Entry 9H7V (electron microscopy, 2.60 A resolution); this record covers chains BE and BG of the 27 polymer chains in the assembly.

== Chain BE ==
Molecule: Baseplate hub
From: Haloferax tailed virus 1
Reference sequence: A0A410N6T6 (A0A410N6T6_HFTV1); residues 1-954 here = UniProt positions 1-954
Chain sequence (954 residues; row label = number of the first residue in the row):
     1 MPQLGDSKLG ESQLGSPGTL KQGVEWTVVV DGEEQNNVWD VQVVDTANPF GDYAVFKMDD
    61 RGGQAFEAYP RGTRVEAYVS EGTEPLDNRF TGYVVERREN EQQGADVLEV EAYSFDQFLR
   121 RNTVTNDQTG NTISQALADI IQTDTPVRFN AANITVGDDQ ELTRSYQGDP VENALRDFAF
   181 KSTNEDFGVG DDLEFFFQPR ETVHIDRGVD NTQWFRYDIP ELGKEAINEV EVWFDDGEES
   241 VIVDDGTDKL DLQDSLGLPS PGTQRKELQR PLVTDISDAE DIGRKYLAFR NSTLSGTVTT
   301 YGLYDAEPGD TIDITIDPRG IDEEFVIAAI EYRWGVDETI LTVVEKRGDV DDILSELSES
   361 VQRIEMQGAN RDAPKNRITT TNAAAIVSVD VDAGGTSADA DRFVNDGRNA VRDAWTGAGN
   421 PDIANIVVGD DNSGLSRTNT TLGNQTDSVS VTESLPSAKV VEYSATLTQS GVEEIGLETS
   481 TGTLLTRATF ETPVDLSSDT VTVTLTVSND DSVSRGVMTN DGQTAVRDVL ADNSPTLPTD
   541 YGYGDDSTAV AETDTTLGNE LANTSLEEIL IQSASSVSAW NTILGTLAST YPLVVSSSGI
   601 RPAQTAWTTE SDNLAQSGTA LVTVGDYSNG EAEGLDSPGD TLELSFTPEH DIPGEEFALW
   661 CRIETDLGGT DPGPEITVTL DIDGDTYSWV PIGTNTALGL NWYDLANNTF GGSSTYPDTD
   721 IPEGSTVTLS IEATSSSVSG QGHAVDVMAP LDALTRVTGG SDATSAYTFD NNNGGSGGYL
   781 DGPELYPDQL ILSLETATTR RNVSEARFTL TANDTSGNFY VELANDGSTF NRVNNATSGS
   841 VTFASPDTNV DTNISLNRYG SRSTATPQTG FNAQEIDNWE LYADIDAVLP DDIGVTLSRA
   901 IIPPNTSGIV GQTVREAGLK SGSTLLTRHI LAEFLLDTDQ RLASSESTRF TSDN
Not modelled in the structure: 1
Bound ions: Mg2+ site 1: S7 (shared with 1 residue of chain BI); Mg2+ site 2: G18 (shared with 3 residues of chain BI); Mg2+ site 3: D45, D52; Mg2+ site 4: T46, F50, D52, D116; K+ site 1: F180, T183 (shared with 1 residue of chain BF); Mg2+ site 5: V389, D401; Mg2+ site 6: E453, A531; K+ site 2: D528, N533, S534; Mg2+ site 7: E610, S611, S628, E631, D746; Mg2+ site 8: G618, D636, S637, D640; Mg2+ site 9: N707, D718; K+ site 3: D891 (shared with 1 residue of chain BD)

== Chain BG ==
Molecule: Tail fiber protein gp42
From: Haloferax tailed virus 1
Reference sequence: A0A410N721 (A0A410N721_HFTV1); numbering as in UniProt (aligned over 1-285)
Chain sequence (285 residues; each row starts with the number of its first residue):
     1 MADTTIIDAV VFPQDDGTGV SNGDEDYDSA GYLASLARYA GDGSYVGGDS TGSPTLQFAN
    61 IDTANEEVDI QPGHAFILES GHIVQSGSQK TYDTNLPDSV PYVVILPSSV TNVPLDTDVD
   121 NDVWLAVDPT SNDSVYIRSG NGLSAPSDPS VKLGTVNSST GSTTRPNDLA DHSVDALNAT
   181 TIDASDTVTG DTVDATTTLT DAAGVSHTGE LEDINHGSKH EDGGSDEISV GGLSGDLADP
   241 QDPKAHAASH SADSADEISV ENLSTTGSAD TVPISQGDGT LSMGS
Not modelled in the structure: 1
Bound ions: Mg2+ site 1: V11, Q14, D26, N132, D133; Mg2+ site 2: D16, N22, E25; Mg2+ site 3 near N112 (its only coordinating residue here); Zn2+: H216 (shared with 1 residue of chain BH; 1 residue of chain BI)

== Interface between chain BE and chain BG ==
Pairs across the interface - 26 pairs, chain BE then chain BG:
  P2(BE) - Y27(BG)
  P2(BE) - D28(BG)  hydrogen bond (backbone-backbone)
  Q3(BE) - G23(BG)  hydrogen bond (side chain-backbone)
  Q3(BE) - E25(BG)  hydrogen bond (side chain-backbone)
  Q3(BE) - D26(BG)
  Q3(BE) - Y27(BG)
  L4(BE) - F12(BG)  hydrophobic
  L4(BE) - P13(BG)  hydrophobic
  L4(BE) - Q14(BG)
  L4(BE) - D15(BG)
  L4(BE) - E25(BG)
  L4(BE) - D26(BG)  hydrogen bond (backbone-backbone)
  G5(BE) - Q85(BG)  hydrogen bond (backbone-side chain)
  G5(BE) - K90(BG)
  G5(BE) - Y92(BG)
  D6(BE) - E25(BG)
  L14(BE) - D28(BG)
  L14(BE) - A30(BG)  hydrophobic
  L14(BE) - L33(BG)  hydrophobic
  G15(BE) - Y27(BG)
  G15(BE) - D28(BG)
  S16(BE) - Y27(BG)
  P17(BE) - Y27(BG)
  Y78(BE) - I7(BG)
  L86(BE) - I7(BG)  hydrophobic
  R148(BE) - E67(BG)  salt bridge
Other interface residues (no listed pair), chain BE (14 interface residues in all): V29, G32
Other interface residues (no listed pair), chain BG (19 interface residues in all): T5, D24, N112

== Summary ==
14 residues of chain BE face 19 of chain BG across their interface, with 5 hydrogen bonds and 1 salt bridge.
Polar contacts include R148(BE)-E67(BG), Q3(BE)-G23(BG) and Q3(BE)-E25(BG). D45(BE) and D52(BE) form the Mg2+
site 3.
Here chain BE is Baseplate hub and chain BG is Tail fiber protein gp42, both from Haloferax tailed virus 1.
Entry 9H7V (The baseplate assembly of Haloferax tailed virus 1) was determined by electron microscopy (same
publication as 8QPG, 8QPQ, 8QQN, 8QSI, 8QSY, 9FKB, 9H4P and 9H5B).
